Entry 6N16 (X-ray diffraction, 2.30 A resolution); this record covers chains A and E of the 3 polymer chains in the assembly.

Chain A:
Protein: antibody 0PV-b.01 Fab heavy chain
Source organism: Macaca mulatta
Notes: antibody fragment or engineered binder
Amino-acid sequence (223 residues; row label = number of the first residue in the row; a row labelled like 31A-31B holds insertion residues (31A, then the next letters in order)):
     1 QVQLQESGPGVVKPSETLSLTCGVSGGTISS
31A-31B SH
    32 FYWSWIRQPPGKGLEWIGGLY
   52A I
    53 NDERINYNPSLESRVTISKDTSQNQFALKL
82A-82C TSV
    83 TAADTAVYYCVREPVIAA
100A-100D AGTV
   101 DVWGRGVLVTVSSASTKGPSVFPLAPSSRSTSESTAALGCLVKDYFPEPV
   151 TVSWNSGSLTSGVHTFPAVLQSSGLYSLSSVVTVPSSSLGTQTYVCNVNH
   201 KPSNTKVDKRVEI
Disordered / not traced: 128-133
Cystine bridges: Cys22-Cys92, Cys140-Cys196

Chain E:
Protein: HIV fusion peptide (512-519)
Amino-acid sequence (8 residues; row label = number of the first residue in the row):
   512 AVGIGAVF

Interface between chain A and chain E:
Residue-residue contacts - 14 pairs, chain A then chain E:
  Tyr33(A) - Val518(E)  hydrophobic
  Tyr52(A) - Val518(E)  hydrophobic
  Glu95(A) - Ala512(E)
  Glu95(A) - Ile515(E)
  Pro96(A) - Ala512(E)
  Pro96(A) - Val513(E)
  Pro96(A) - Gly514(E)  hydrogen bond (backbone-backbone)
  Val97(A) - Gly514(E)
  Val97(A) - Ile515(E)  hydrogen bond (backbone-backbone)
  Gly100B(A) - Val513(E)
  Thr100C(A) - Val513(E)
  Val100D(A) - Val513(E)
  Asp101(A) - Ala512(E)  hydrogen bond (side chain-backbone)
  Asp101(A) - Val513(E)
Also at the interface, not in a pair above, chain A (11 interface residues in all): Ile98, Ala99
Also at the interface, not in a pair above, chain E (6 interface residues in all): Phe519

Overview:
11 residues of chain A and 6 residues of chain E are in contact; the contacts include 3 hydrogen bonds. Polar
pairs include Asp101(A)-Ala512(E), Pro96(A)-Gly514(E) and Val97(A)-Ile515(E).
Chain A is antibody 0PV-b.01 Fab heavy chain (Macaca mulatta) and chain E is HIV fusion peptide (512-519); the
structure, Vaccine-elicited NHP FP-targeting neutralizing antibody 0PV-b.01 in complex with HIV fusion peptide
(residue 512-519), was determined by X-ray diffraction, deposited together with 6MPH, 6MQC, 6MQE, 6MQM, 6MQR,
6N1V and 4 further entries.
